Entry 7XOV (electron microscopy, 3.00 A resolution); this record covers chains B and G of the 5 polymer chains in the assembly.

== Chain B ==
Molecule: Guanine nucleotide-binding protein G(I)/G(S)/G(T) subunit beta-1
Organism: Homo sapiens
UniProt: P62873 (GBB1_HUMAN); residues 3-340 here = UniProt positions 3-340
Amino-acid sequence (338 residues; row label = number of the first residue in the row):
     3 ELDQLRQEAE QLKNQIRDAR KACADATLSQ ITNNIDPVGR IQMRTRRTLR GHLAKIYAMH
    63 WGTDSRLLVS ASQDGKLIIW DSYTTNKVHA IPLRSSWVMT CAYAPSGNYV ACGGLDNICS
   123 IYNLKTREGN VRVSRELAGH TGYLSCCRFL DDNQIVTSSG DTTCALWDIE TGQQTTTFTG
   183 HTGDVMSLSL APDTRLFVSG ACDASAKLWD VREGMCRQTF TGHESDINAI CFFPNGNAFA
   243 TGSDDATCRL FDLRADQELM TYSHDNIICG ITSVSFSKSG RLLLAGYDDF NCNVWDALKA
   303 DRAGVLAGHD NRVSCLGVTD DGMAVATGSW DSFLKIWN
UniProt features mapped onto this chain:
  - modified residue: H266 (Phosphohistidine)
  - natural variant: L30 (L30F: In MRD42; uncertain significance), R52 (R52G: In MRD42), G64 (G64V: In MRD42), D76 (D76E: In MRD42; D76G: In MRD42), G77 (G77S: In MRD42), K78 (K78R: In MRD42), I80 (I80N: In MRD42; I80T: In MRD42), H91 (H91R: In MRD42; uncertain significance), A92 (A92T: In MRD42), P94 (P94S: In MRD42), L95 (L95P: In MRD42), R96 (R96L: In MRD42), 5 further natural variant entries in UniProt

== Chain G ==
Molecule: Guanine nucleotide-binding protein G(I)/G(S)/G(O) subunit gamma-2
Organism: Homo sapiens
UniProt: P59768 (GBG2_HUMAN); numbering as in UniProt (aligned over 1-71)
Amino-acid sequence (71 residues; row label = number of the first residue in the row):
     1 MASNNTASIA QARKLVEQLK MEANIDRIKV SKAAADLMAY CEAHAKEDPL LTPVPASENP
    61 FREKKFFCAI L
Not modelled in the structure: 1-5, 63-71
UniProt features mapped onto this chain:
  - modified residue: A2 (N-acetylalanine), C68 (Cysteine methyl ester)
  - lipidation: C68 (S-geranylgeranyl cysteine)

== Interface between chain B and chain G ==
Contacting residue pairs (100; chain B residue first):
  E3(B) - T6(G)
  E3(B) - I9(G)
  E3(B) - R13(G)  salt bridge
  L4(B) - T6(G)
  L4(B) - S8(G)
  L4(B) - I9(G)
  L4(B) - A12(G)  hydrophobic
  L7(B) - I9(G)  hydrophobic
  L7(B) - A12(G)  hydrophobic
  L7(B) - R13(G)
  L7(B) - V16(G)
  E10(B) - V16(G)
  A11(B) - L15(G)  hydrophobic
  A11(B) - V16(G)
  A11(B) - L19(G)
  L14(B) - V16(G)
  L14(B) - L19(G)  hydrophobic
  L14(B) - K20(G)
  K15(B) - L19(G)
  Q17(B) - A23(G)
  I18(B) - L19(G)
  I18(B) - E22(G)
  I18(B) - A23(G)  hydrophobic
  I18(B) - R27(G)
  A21(B) - R27(G)
  R22(B) - R27(G)
  C25(B) - R27(G)
  C25(B) - I28(G)  hydrogen bond (side chain-backbone)
  C25(B) - K29(G)
  C25(B) - V30(G)  hydrogen bond (backbone-backbone)
  D27(B) - K29(G)
  D27(B) - V30(G)  hydrogen bond (side chain-backbone)
  D27(B) - S31(G)  hydrogen bond (side chain-backbone)
  A28(B) - V30(G)
  A28(B) - S31(G)
  L30(B) - A34(G)  hydrophobic
  L30(B) - L37(G)  hydrophobic
  I33(B) - S31(G)
  I33(B) - A34(G)  hydrophobic
  I33(B) - A35(G)
  I33(B) - M38(G)
  T34(B) - M38(G)
  I37(B) - E42(G)
  V40(B) - L51(G)  hydrophobic
  I43(B) - L50(G)
  R48(B) - F61(G)
  R48(B) - R62(G)
  R49(B) - P60(G)
  R49(B) - F61(G)  hydrogen bond (side chain-backbone)
  S84(B) - F61(G)
  Y85(B) - P60(G)  hydrophobic
  Y85(B) - F61(G)  hydrophobic
  M217(B) - M21(G)  hydrophobic
  C218(B) - Q18(G)  hydrogen bond (backbone-side chain)
  C218(B) - E22(G)
  R219(B) - E22(G)
  R219(B) - I25(G)
  Q220(B) - E22(G)
  Q220(B) - I25(G)
  T221(B) - E22(G)  hydrogen bond
  F235(B) - L37(G)  hydrophobic
  F235(B) - Y40(G)  hydrophobic
  F235(B) - C41(G)  hydrophobic
  P236(B) - Y40(G)
  N237(B) - Y40(G)
  L252(B) - L37(G)  hydrophobic
  D254(B) - A33(G)
  R256(B) - R27(G)
  R256(B) - I28(G)  hydrogen bond (backbone-backbone)
  R256(B) - A33(G)  hydrogen bond (side chain-backbone)
  R256(B) - D36(G)  salt bridge
  A257(B) - R27(G)
  A257(B) - I28(G)
  A257(B) - V30(G)  hydrophobic
  D258(B) - R27(G)  salt bridge
  Q259(B) - V30(G)
  L261(B) - V30(G)  hydrophobic
  L261(B) - L37(G)  hydrophobic
  S279(B) - D48(G)  hydrogen bond
  K280(B) - Y40(G)  hydrogen bond (backbone-side chain)
  K280(B) - E47(G)  hydrogen bond (side chain-backbone)
  K280(B) - D48(G)  hydrogen bond (backbone-side chain)
  S281(B) - Y40(G)
  S281(B) - C41(G)  hydrogen bond (backbone-side chain)
  S281(B) - H44(G)
  S281(B) - A45(G)
  S281(B) - D48(G)  hydrogen bond (backbone-side chain)
  S281(B) - L51(G)
  G282(B) - C41(G)
  R283(B) - C41(G)
  L284(B) - L50(G)
  L300(B) - C41(G)  hydrophobic
  G324(B) - P49(G)
  G324(B) - L50(G)
  M325(B) - P49(G)  hydrophobic
  M325(B) - N59(G)
  A326(B) - F61(G)  hydrophobic
  V327(B) - L50(G)  hydrophobic
  I338(B) - F61(G)  hydrophobic
  N340(B) - F61(G)
Interface residues without a listed pair, chain B (58 interface residues in all): T29, M45, W63, A240, V320, D323
Interface residues without a listed pair, chain G (41 interface residues in all): D26, V54

== In short ==
The interface between chain B and chain G involves 58 residues on one side and 41 on the other, with 15
hydrogen bonds and 3 salt bridges. Among the polar pairs are E3(B)-R13(G), R256(B)-D36(G) and D258(B)-R27(G).
Chain B is Guanine nucleotide-binding protein G(I)/G(S)/G(T) subunit beta-1 and chain G is Guanine
nucleotide-binding protein G(I)/G(S)/G(O) subunit gamma-2, both from Homo sapiens; the structure, Structural
insights into human brain gut peptide cholecystokinin receptors, was determined by electron microscopy,
deposited together with 8IA7, 7XOU and 7XOW.
